5K9Q - chains B and H of the 12 polymer chains in the assembly; structure by X-ray diffraction, 2.50 A resolution.

[Chain B]
Protein: Hemagglutinin HA2
From: Influenza A virus (strain A/Hong Kong/1/1968 H3N2)
UniProt: Q91MA7 (HEMA_I68A4); residues 3-172 here correspond to UniProt positions 348-517 (UniProt number = residue number + 345)
Chain sequence (170 residues; each row starts with the number of its first residue):
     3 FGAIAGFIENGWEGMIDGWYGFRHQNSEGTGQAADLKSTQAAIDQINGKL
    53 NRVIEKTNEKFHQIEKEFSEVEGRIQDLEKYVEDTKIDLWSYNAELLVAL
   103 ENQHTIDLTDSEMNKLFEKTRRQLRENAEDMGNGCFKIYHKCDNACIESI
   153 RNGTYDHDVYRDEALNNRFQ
Disordered / not traced: 3, 172
Swiss-Prot annotation at these positions:
  - glycosylation: Asn154 (N-linked (GlcNAc...) asparagine)
Disulfides: Cys144-Cys148
Glycans and other covalent adducts: N-acetylglucosamine (NAG) linked to Asn154

[Chain H]
Protein: 16.a.26 Heavy chain
From: Homo sapiens
Chain sequence (231 residues; each row starts with the number of its first residue):
     1 QVQLVQSGPEVKKPGASVKVSCKASGYSFSRYGISWVRQAPGQGLEWLGW
    51 ISGYTGNTNYAQKFQGRVTMTTDTSTSTASMELRSLRSDDTAVYYCARDK
   101 KQGEVVLPAASFRWFAPWGQGTLVTVSSASTKGPSVFPLAPSSKSTSGGT
   151 AALGCLVKDYFPEPVTVSWNSGALTSGVHTFPAVLQSSGLYSLSSVVTVP
   201 SSSLGTQTYICNVNHKPSNTKVDKKVEPKSC
Disordered / not traced: 143-145
Disulfides: Cys22-Cys96, Cys155-Cys211
Ligand contacts: N-acetylglucosamine (NAG; 2-acetamido-2-deoxy-beta-D-glucopyranose): Glu104, Val105, Leu107

[Interface between chain B and chain H]
Residue-residue contacts (24; chain B residue first):
  Asp19(B) with Tyr54(H), hydrogen bond (backbone-side chain)
  Gly20(B) with Tyr54(H)
  Trp21(B) with Val105(H), hydrophobic
  Leu38(B) with Tyr54(H); Thr55(H)
  Lys39(B) with Thr55(H), hydrogen bond (side chain-backbone); Asn57(H)
  Thr41(B) with Tyr54(H)
  Gln42(B) with Tyr54(H); Thr55(H); Gln102(H); Gly103(H), hydrogen bond (side chain-backbone)
  Ile45(B) with Gly103(H); Glu104(H); Val105(H)
  Ile48(B) with Val105(H), hydrophobic
  Asn49(B) with Val105(H); Val106(H), hydrogen bond (side chain-backbone)
  Leu52(B) with Val105(H), hydrophobic; Val106(H); Leu107(H), hydrophobic; Pro108(H)
  Asn53(B) with Pro108(H)
  Ile56(B) with Pro108(H), hydrophobic
Other interface residues (no listed pair), chain H (11 interface residues in all): Arg31
The authors on this interface:
  - epitope / paratope residues, chain B: Gln42(B)

[Overview]
13 residues of chain B face 11 of chain H across their interface; the contacts include 4 hydrogen bonds. Polar
pairs include Asp19(B)-Tyr54(H), Lys39(B)-Thr55(H) and Gln42(B)-Gly103(H). Bound to chain H:
N-acetylglucosamine. N-acetylglucosamine is covalently linked to Asn154(B). From the paper: the
epitope/paratope residue Gln42(B).
Chain B is Hemagglutinin HA2 (Influenza A virus (strain A/Hong Kong/1/1968 H3N2)) and chain H is 16.a.26 Heavy
chain (Homo sapiens); the structure, Crystal structure of multidonor HV1-18-class broadly neutralizing
Influenza A antibody 16.a.26 in complex with A/Hong Kong/1-4-MA21-1/1968 ..., was determined by X-ray
diffraction, deposited together with 5K9O.
